PDB entry 8KI6 | electron microscopy, 3.40 A resolution | chain A

== Chain A ==
Name: RNA-directed RNA polymerase L
From: Orthotospovirus tomatomaculae
Notes: EC 2.7.7.48
UniProt: A0A7G8JUQ9 (A0A7G8JUQ9_TSWV); residues 316-2090 here = UniProt positions 316-2090
Chain sequence (1775 residues; each row starts with the number of its first residue):
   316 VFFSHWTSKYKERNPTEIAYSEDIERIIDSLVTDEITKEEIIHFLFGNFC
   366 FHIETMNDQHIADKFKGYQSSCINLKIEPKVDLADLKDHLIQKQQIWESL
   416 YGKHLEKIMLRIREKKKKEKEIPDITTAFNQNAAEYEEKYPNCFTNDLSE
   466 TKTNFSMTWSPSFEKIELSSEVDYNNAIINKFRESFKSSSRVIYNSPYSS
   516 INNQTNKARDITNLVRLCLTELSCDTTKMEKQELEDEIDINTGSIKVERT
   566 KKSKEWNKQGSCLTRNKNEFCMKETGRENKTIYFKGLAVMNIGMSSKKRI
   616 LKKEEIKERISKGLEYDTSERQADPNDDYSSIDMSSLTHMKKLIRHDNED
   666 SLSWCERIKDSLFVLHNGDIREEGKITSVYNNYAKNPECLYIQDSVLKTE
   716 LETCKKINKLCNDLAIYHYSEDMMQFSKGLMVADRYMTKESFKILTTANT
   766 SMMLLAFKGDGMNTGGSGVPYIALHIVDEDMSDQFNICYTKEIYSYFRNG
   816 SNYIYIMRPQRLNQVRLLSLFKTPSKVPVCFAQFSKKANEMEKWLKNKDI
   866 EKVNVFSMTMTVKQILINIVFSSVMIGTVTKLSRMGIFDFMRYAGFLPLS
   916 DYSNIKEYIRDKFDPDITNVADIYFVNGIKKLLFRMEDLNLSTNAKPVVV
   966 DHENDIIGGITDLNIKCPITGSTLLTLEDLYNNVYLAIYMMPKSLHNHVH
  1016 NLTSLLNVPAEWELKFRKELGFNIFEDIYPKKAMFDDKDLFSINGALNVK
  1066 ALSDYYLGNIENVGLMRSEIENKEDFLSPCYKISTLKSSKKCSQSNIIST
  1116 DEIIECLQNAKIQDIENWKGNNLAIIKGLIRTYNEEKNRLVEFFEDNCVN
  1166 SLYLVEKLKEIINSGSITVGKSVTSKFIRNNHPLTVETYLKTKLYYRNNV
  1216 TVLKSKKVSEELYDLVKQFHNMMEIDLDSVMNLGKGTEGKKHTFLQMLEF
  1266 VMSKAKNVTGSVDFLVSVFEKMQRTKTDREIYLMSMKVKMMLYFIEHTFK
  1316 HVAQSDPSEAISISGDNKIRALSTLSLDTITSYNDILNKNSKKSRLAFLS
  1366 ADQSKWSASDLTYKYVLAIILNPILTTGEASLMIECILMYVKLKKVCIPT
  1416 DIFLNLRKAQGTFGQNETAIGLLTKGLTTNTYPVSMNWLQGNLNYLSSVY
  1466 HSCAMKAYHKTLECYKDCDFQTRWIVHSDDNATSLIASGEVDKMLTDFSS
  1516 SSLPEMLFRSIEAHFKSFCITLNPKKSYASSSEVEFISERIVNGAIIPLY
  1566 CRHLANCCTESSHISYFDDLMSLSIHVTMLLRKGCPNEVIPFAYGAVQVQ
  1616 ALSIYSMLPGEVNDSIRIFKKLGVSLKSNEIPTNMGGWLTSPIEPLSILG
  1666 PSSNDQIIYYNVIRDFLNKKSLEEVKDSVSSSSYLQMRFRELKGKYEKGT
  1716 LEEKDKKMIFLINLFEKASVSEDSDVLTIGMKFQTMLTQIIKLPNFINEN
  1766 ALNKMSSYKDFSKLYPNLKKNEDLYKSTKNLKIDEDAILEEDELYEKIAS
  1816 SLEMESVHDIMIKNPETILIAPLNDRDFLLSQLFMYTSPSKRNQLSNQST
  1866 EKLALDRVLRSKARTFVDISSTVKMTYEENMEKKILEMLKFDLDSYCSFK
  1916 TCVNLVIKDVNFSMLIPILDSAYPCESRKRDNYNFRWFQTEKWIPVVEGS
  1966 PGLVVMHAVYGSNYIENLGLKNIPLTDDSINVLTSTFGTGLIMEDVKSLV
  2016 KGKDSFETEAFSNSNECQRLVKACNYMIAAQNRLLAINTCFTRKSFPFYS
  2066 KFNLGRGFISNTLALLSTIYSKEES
Unresolved in the structure: 482-489, 515-519, 540-577, 608-653, 774-781, 955-969, 1284-1296, 1734-1749, 1787-1812, 1855-1866, 1881-1888
Sequence notes: conflict G1984 (Cys in A0A7G8JUQ9)
Small-molecule neighbours: Ribavirin (RBV; 1-(beta-D-ribofuranosyl)-1H-1,2,4-triazole-3-carboxamide): Q1368, S1369, K1370, D1494, N1538, K1541

== Summary ==
Chain A binds Ribavirin.
Chain A is RNA-directed RNA polymerase L (Orthotospovirus tomatomaculae); the structure, Structure of tomato
spotted wilt virus L protein binding to Ribavirin, was determined by electron microscopy, deposited together
with 9J8V, 8KI9, 8KI7, 8KI8 and 8KIA.
